PDB entry 5C4X | X-ray diffraction, 4.00 A resolution | chains B and S of the 15 polymer chains in the assembly

# Chain B
Molecule: DNA-directed RNA polymerase II subunit RPB2
Source organism: Saccharomyces cerevisiae (strain ATCC 204508 / S288c)
Notes: EC 2.7.7.6
UniProt: P08518 (RPB2_YEAST); residues 1-1224 here = UniProt positions 1-1224
Amino-acid sequence (1224 residues; each row starts with the number of its first residue):
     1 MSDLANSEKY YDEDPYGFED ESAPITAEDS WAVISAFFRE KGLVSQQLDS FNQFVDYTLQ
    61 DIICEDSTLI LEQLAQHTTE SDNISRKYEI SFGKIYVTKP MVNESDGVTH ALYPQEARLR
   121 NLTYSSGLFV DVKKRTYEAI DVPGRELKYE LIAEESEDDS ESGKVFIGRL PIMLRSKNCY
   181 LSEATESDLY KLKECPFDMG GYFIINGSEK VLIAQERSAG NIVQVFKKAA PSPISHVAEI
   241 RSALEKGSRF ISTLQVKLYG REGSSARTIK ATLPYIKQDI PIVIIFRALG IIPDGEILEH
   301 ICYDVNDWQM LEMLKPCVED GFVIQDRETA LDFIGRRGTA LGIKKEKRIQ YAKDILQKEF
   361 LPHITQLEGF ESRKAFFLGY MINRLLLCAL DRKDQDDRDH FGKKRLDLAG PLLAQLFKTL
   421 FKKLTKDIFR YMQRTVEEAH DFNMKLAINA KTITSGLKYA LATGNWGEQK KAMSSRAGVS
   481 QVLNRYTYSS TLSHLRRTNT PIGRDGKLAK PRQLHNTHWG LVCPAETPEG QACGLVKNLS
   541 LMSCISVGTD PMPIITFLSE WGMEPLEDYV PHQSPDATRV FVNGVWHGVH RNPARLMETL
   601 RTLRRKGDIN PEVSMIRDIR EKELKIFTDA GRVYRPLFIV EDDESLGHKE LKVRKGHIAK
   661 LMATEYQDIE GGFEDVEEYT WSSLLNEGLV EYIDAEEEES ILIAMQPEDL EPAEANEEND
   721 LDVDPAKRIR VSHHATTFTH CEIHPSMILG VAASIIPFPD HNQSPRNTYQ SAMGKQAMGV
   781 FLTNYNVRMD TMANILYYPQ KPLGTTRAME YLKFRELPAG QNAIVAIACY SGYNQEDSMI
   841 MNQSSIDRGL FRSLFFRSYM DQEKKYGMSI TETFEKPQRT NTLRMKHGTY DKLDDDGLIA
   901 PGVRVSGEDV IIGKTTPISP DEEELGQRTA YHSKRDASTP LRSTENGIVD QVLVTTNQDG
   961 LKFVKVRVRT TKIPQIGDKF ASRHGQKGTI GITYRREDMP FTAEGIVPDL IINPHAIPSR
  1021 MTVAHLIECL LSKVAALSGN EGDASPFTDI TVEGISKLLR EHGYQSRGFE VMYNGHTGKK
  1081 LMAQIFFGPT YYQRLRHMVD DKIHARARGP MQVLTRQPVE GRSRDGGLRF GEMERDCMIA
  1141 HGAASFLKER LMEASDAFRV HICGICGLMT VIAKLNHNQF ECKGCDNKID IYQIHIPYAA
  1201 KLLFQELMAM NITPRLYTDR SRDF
Disordered / not traced: 1-19, 153-158, 262-263, 270, 669-677, 715-725, 731-734
Bound ions: Zn2+: Cys1163, Cys1166, Cys1182, Cys1185
Reported in the primary citation:
  - binding site for Non-template strand DNA (chain S): Gly867

# Chain S
Molecule: Non-template strand DNA
Sequence (53 nucleotides; row label = number of the first residue in the row; note: 1 number in that range is skipped by the numbering (no residue carries it; nothing is unmodelled there); a row labelled like 19A-19B holds insertion residues (19A, then the next letters in order); numbers below 1 keep their minus sign (DC-12 is residue -12)):
   -12 CGCTTGTATA TAAGGAGTCC GTGGAAGCTA TC
19A-19B CT
    21 AGCAGTGCTT ATCGGTAGG
Disordered / not traced: -12 to 0, 19A-19B

# Chain B / chain S interface
Contacting residue pairs - 10 pairs, chain B then chain S:
  Phe250(B) with DT18(S), hydrogen bond to the phosphate
  Ile251(B) with DT18(S), hydrogen bond to the phosphate
  Tyr275(B) with DT18(S), base contact
  Arg337(B) with DC19(S), base contact
  Arg504(B) with DC19(S), hydrogen bond to the phosphate
  Asp505(B) with DG22(S), hydrogen bond to the base
  Leu508(B) with DC23(S), base contact
  Gly867(B) with DC7(S), phosphate contact
  Met868(B) with DC6(S), phosphate contact; DC7(S), phosphate contact
Interface residues without a listed pair, chain B (14 interface residues in all): Ser248, Arg249, Ser252, Lys510, Ser869
Interface residues without a listed pair, chain S (7 interface residues in all): DA17

# Summary
Chain B and chain S form an interface of 14 and 7 residues respectively; the contacts include 4 hydrogen
bonds. Among the polar pairs are Asp505(B)-DG22(S), Phe250(B)-DT18(S) and Ile251(B)-DT18(S). The Zn2+ site is
built by Cys1163(B), Cys1166(B), Cys1182(B) and Cys1185(B). The paper reports a binding site for Non-template
strand DNA (chain S) at Gly867(B).
Chain B is DNA-directed RNA polymerase II subunit RPB2 (Saccharomyces cerevisiae (strain ATCC 204508 / S288c))
and chain S is Non-template strand DNA; the structure, Crystal structure of a transcribing RNA Polymerase II
complex reveals a complete transcription bubble, was determined by X-ray diffraction, deposited together with
5C3E, 5C44, 5C4A and 5C4J.
